PDB entry 1RXG | X-ray diffraction, 1.50 A resolution | chain A

Chain A:
Protein: Deacetoxycephalosporin C synthase
Organism: Streptomyces clavuligerus
Reference sequence: P18548 (CEFE_STRCL); residues 1-311 here = UniProt positions 1-311
Amino-acid sequence (311 residues; numbered 1 to 311; the number before each row is that of its first residue):
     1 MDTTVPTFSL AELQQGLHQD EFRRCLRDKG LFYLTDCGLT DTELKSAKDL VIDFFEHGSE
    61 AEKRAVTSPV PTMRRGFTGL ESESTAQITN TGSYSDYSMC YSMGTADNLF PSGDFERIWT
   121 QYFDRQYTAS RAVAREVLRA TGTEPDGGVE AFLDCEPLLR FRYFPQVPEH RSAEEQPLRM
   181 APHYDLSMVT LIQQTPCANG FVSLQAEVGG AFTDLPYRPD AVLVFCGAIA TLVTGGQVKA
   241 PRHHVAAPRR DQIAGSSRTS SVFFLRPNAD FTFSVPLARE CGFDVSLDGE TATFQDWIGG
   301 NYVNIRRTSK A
Not modelled in the structure: 83-90, 166-177, 196-200, 248-256, 310-311
Ion coordination: Fe ion: His183, Asp185, His243 (together with 2-oxoglutaric acid)
Residues lining bound ligands: 2-oxoglutaric acid (AKG): Met180, His183, Asp185, Ile192, Leu204, His243, Val245, Arg258, Ser260, Val262, Phe264, Ile305

Summary:
Ligands of chain A: 2-oxoglutaric acid. His183, Asp185 and His243 form the Fe ion site.
Chain A is Deacetoxycephalosporin C synthase (Streptomyces clavuligerus); the structure,
Deacetoxycephalosporin C synthase complexed with fe(ii) and 2-oxoglutarate, was determined by X-ray
diffraction together with 1DCS and 1RXF from the same study.
